Entry 8DMM (electron microscopy, 3.47 A resolution); this record covers chains A and B.

== Chain A (and B) ==
Name: ATP-binding transport protein MsbA
Source organism: Escherichia coli
Notes: EC 3.6.3.-; chain B of this document is another copy of the same molecule, construct and numbering; everything in this record applies to it too
UniProt: C3TGA2 (C3TGA2_ECOLX); residues 2-582 here = UniProt positions 2-582
Chain sequence (583 residues; numbered 0 to 582; the number before each row is that of its first residue; numbering starts at 0):
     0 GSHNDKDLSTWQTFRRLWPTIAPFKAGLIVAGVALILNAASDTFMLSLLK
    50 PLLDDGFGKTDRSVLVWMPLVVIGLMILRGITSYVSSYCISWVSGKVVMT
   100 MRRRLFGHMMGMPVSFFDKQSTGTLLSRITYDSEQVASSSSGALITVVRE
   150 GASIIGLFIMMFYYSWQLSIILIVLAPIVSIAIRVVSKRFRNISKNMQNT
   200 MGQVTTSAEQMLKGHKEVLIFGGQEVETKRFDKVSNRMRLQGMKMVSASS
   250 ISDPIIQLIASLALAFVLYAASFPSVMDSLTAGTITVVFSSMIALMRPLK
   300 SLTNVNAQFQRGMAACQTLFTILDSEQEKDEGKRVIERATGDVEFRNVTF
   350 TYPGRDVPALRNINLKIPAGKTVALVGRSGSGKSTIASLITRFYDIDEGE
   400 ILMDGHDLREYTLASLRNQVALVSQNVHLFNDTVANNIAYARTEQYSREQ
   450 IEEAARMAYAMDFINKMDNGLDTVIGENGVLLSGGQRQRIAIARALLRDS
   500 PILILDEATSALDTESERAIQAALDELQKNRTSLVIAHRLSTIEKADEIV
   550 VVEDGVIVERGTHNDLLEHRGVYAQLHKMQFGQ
Unresolved in the structure: 0-4, 581-582
Differences from the reference sequence: expression tag (0-1)
Small-molecule neighbours:
  - ADP orthovanadate (AOV), molecule 1: Asp117, Tyr351, Arg354, Ala358, Arg377, Ser378, Gly379, Ser380, Gly381, Lys382, Ser383, Thr384, Tyr393, Gln424, Asp505, Glu506, His537
  - ADP orthovanadate (AOV), molecule 2: Val479, Leu480, Leu481, Ser482, Gly483, Gly484, Gln485, Ala510
  - KDL ((2R,4R,5R,6R)-6-[(1R)-1,2-bis(oxidanyl)ethyl]-2-[(2R,4R,5R,6R)-6-[(1R)-1,2-bis(oxidanyl)ethyl]-2-carboxy-2-[[(2R,3S,4R,5R,6R)-5-[[(3R)-3-dodecanoyloxytetradecanoyl]amino]-6-[[(2R,3S,4R,5R,6R)-3-oxidanyl-5-[[(3R)-3-oxidanyltetradecanoyl]amino]-4-[(3R)-3-oxidanyltetradecanoyl]oxy-6-phosphonooxy-oxan-2-yl]methoxy]-3-phosphonooxy-4-[(3R)-3-tetradecanoyloxytetradecanoyl]oxy-oxan-2-yl]methoxy]-5-oxidanyl-oxan-4-yl]oxy-4,5-bis(oxidanyl)oxane-2-carboxylic acid), molecule 1: Ala25, Val29, Val32, Ile80, Tyr83, Val84, Tyr87, Trp91
  - KDL, molecule 2: Ile177, Ala181, Val184, Val185, Arg188, Asn235, Arg236, Arg238, Leu239, Gln240, Lys243, Ser246, Ala247, Ile250, Pro253, Ile254, Leu257
What the authors report for this chain:
  - binding site for KDL: Arg188, Arg236, Arg238, Gln240, Lys243
  - mutagenesis - H562A/H576A: unchanged binding to copper(II)
  - mutagenesis - R188A/K243A: decreased binding to KDL
  - mutagenesis - R78A/K299A: decreased catalytic activity on KDL
  - conformationally variable residues (helix shift): Arg188
  - mutagenesis - E506Q: abolished catalytic activity on ATP

== How chain A and chain B interact ==
Contacting residue pairs (199):
  Leu48(A) - Phe288(B)  hydrophobic
  Phe56(A) - Leu267(B)  hydrophobic
  Phe56(A) - Ile284(B)  hydrophobic
  Phe56(A) - Thr285(B)
  Phe56(A) - Phe288(B)  hydrophobic
  Arg61(A) - Ala270(B)  hydrogen bond (side chain-backbone)
  Leu64(A) - Ser271(B)
  Met67(A) - Leu267(B)  hydrophobic
  Pro68(A) - Ala264(B)  hydrophobic
  Met75(A) - Gln256(B)
  Met75(A) - Leu257(B)
  Met75(A) - Ser260(B)
  Ile76(A) - Leu257(B)  hydrophobic
  Tyr83(A) - Ser246(B)
  Tyr83(A) - Ser249(B)
  Tyr83(A) - Ile250(B)  hydrophobic
  Ser86(A) - Ser249(B)  hydrogen bond
  Tyr87(A) - Ser246(B)
  Ser90(A) - Met242(B)
  Ser90(A) - Val245(B)
  Trp91(A) - Arg238(B)
  Trp91(A) - Met242(B)  hydrophobic
  Gly94(A) - Arg238(B)
  Lys95(A) - Arg238(B)
  Met98(A) - Ser234(B)
  Met98(A) - Asn235(B)
  Met98(A) - Arg238(B)
  Arg101(A) - Phe230(B)
  Arg101(A) - Met237(B)
  Arg102(A) - Asp231(B)  salt bridge
  Phe105(A) - Met210(B)  hydrophobic
  Phe105(A) - Glu226(B)
  Phe105(A) - Phe230(B)  hydrophobic
  Met109(A) - Met210(B)  hydrophobic
  Met109(A) - His214(B)  hydrogen bond (backbone-side chain)
  Met109(A) - Gln223(B)
  Met111(A) - His214(B)
  Phe116(A) - Leu211(B)  hydrophobic
  Phe116(A) - His214(B)
  Asp117(A) - Val479(B)
  Asp117(A) - Leu480(B)
  Ser120(A) - Glu476(B)
  Thr121(A) - Glu208(B)
  Thr121(A) - Leu211(B)
  Thr121(A) - Glu476(B)  hydrogen bond (backbone-side chain)
  Leu124(A) - Leu211(B)  hydrophobic
  Leu125(A) - Leu125(B)  hydrophobic
  Leu125(A) - Thr204(B)
  Leu125(A) - Glu208(B)
  Ile128(A) - Ala207(B)  hydrophobic
  Ile128(A) - Phe230(B)  hydrophobic
  Thr129(A) - Met200(B)
  Thr129(A) - Thr204(B)
  Tyr130(A) - Glu133(B)
  Glu133(A) - Tyr130(B)
  Met200(A) - Thr129(B)
  Thr204(A) - Leu125(B)
  Thr204(A) - Thr129(B)
  Ser206(A) - Phe105(B)
  Ala207(A) - Ile128(B)  hydrophobic
  Glu208(A) - Thr121(B)
  Glu208(A) - Leu125(B)
  Glu208(A) - Glu208(B)
  Gln209(A) - Phe429(B)
  Gln209(A) - Asn430(B)
  Gln209(A) - Glu476(B)
  Met210(A) - Phe105(B)  hydrophobic
  Met210(A) - Met109(B)  hydrophobic
  Leu211(A) - Met108(B)  hydrophobic
  Leu211(A) - Phe116(B)  hydrophobic
  Leu211(A) - Thr121(B)
  Leu211(A) - Leu124(B)  hydrophobic
  Lys212(A) - Lys212(B)
  Lys212(A) - His427(B)  hydrogen bond (backbone-side chain)
  Gly213(A) - His427(B)
  His214(A) - Met109(B)  hydrogen bond (side chain-backbone)
  His214(A) - Met111(B)  hydrogen bond (side chain-backbone)
  His214(A) - Phe116(B)
  Lys215(A) - Phe392(B)
  Glu216(A) - His427(B)  salt bridge
  Glu216(A) - Phe429(B)
  Glu216(A) - Arg493(B)  salt bridge
  Val217(A) - Tyr439(B)
  Leu218(A) - Arg416(B)
  Ile219(A) - Thr390(B)
  Ile219(A) - Phe392(B)  hydrophobic
  Ile219(A) - Arg416(B)
  Ile219(A) - Val419(B)
  Ile219(A) - Leu421(B)  hydrophobic
  Phe220(A) - Ala420(B)  hydrophobic
  Phe220(A) - Leu421(B)
  Phe220(A) - Ala440(B)
  Phe220(A) - Arg441(B)
  Phe220(A) - Arg493(B)
  Phe220(A) - Arg497(B)
  Gly221(A) - Arg441(B)
  Gly222(A) - Ala440(B)
  Gly222(A) - Arg441(B)
  Gln223(A) - Met109(B)
  Val225(A) - Ala440(B)  hydrophobic
  Glu226(A) - Phe105(B)
  Glu226(A) - Phe429(B)
  Glu226(A) - Tyr439(B)  hydrogen bond
  Phe230(A) - Arg101(B)
  Phe230(A) - Phe105(B)  hydrophobic
  Phe230(A) - Ile128(B)  hydrophobic
  Asp231(A) - Arg102(B)  salt bridge
  Ser234(A) - Met98(B)
  Asn235(A) - Met98(B)
  Met237(A) - Arg101(B)
  Arg238(A) - Trp91(B)
  Arg238(A) - Gly94(B)
  Arg238(A) - Lys95(B)
  Arg238(A) - Met98(B)
  Met242(A) - Ser90(B)
  Met242(A) - Trp91(B)  hydrophobic
  Val245(A) - Ser90(B)
  Ser246(A) - Tyr83(B)  hydrogen bond
  Ser246(A) - Tyr87(B)
  Ser249(A) - Tyr83(B)
  Ser249(A) - Ser86(B)  hydrogen bond
  Ile250(A) - Tyr83(B)  hydrophobic
  Gln256(A) - Met75(B)
  Leu257(A) - Met75(B)
  Leu257(A) - Ile76(B)  hydrophobic
  Ser260(A) - Met75(B)
  Ala264(A) - Pro68(B)  hydrophobic
  Leu267(A) - Phe56(B)  hydrophobic
  Leu267(A) - Met67(B)  hydrophobic
  Ala270(A) - Arg61(B)  hydrogen bond (backbone-side chain)
  Ser271(A) - Arg61(B)
  Ser271(A) - Leu64(B)
  Ile284(A) - Phe56(B)  hydrophobic
  Thr285(A) - Phe56(B)
  Phe288(A) - Leu48(B)  hydrophobic
  Phe288(A) - Phe56(B)  hydrophobic
  Arg354(A) - Leu480(B)
  Asp355(A) - Asp467(B)
  Gly376(A) - Asp512(B)
  Arg377(A) - Tyr458(B)
  Arg377(A) - Asp512(B)  salt bridge
  Arg377(A) - Glu514(B)  salt bridge
  Arg377(A) - Ser515(B)  hydrogen bond
  Ser378(A) - Arg488(B)  hydrogen bond
  Ser378(A) - Asp512(B)  hydrogen bond (backbone-side chain)
  Thr390(A) - Ile219(B)
  Phe392(A) - Lys215(B)
  Phe392(A) - Ile219(B)  hydrophobic
  Arg416(A) - Leu218(B)
  Arg416(A) - Ile219(B)
  Val419(A) - Ile219(B)
  Ala420(A) - Ile219(B)  hydrophobic
  Ala420(A) - Phe220(B)  hydrophobic
  Leu421(A) - Ile219(B)  hydrophobic
  Leu421(A) - Phe220(B)
  Gln424(A) - Gly483(B)
  His427(A) - Lys212(B)  hydrogen bond (side chain-backbone)
  His427(A) - Gly213(B)
  His427(A) - Glu216(B)  salt bridge
  Phe429(A) - Gln209(B)
  Phe429(A) - Glu216(B)
  Phe429(A) - Glu226(B)
  Asn430(A) - Gln209(B)
  Tyr439(A) - Val217(B)
  Tyr439(A) - Glu226(B)  hydrogen bond
  Ala440(A) - Gly222(B)
  Ala440(A) - Val225(B)  hydrophobic
  Arg441(A) - Gly221(B)
  Arg441(A) - Gly222(B)
  Tyr458(A) - Arg377(B)
  Asp467(A) - Asp355(B)
  Glu476(A) - Ser120(B)
  Glu476(A) - Thr121(B)  hydrogen bond (side chain-backbone)
  Glu476(A) - Gln209(B)
  Val479(A) - Asp117(B)
  Leu480(A) - Asp117(B)
  Leu480(A) - Arg354(B)
  Gly483(A) - Gln424(B)
  Arg488(A) - Ser378(B)  hydrogen bond
  Arg493(A) - Glu216(B)  salt bridge
  Arg493(A) - Phe220(B)
  Arg497(A) - Phe220(B)
  Ser509(A) - Ser509(B)  hydrogen bond
  Leu511(A) - His537(B)
  Asp512(A) - Gly376(B)
  Asp512(A) - Arg377(B)  salt bridge
  Asp512(A) - Ser378(B)  hydrogen bond (side chain-backbone)
  Asp512(A) - His537(B)
  Thr513(A) - Gln579(B)  hydrogen bond
  Glu514(A) - Arg377(B)  salt bridge
  Ser515(A) - Arg377(B)  hydrogen bond
  Arg517(A) - Met578(B)
  His537(A) - Ala510(B)
  His537(A) - Leu511(B)
  His537(A) - Asp512(B)
  Arg538(A) - Arg538(B)
  Met578(A) - Arg517(B)
  Gln579(A) - Thr513(B)  hydrogen bond
  Phe580(A) - Phe580(B)
Also at the interface, not in a pair above, chain A (132 interface residues in all): Leu52, Gly55, Ile72, Met108, Val113, Thr227, Pro253, Ser289, Ile292, Glu327, Gly379, Asn417, Met466, Thr472, Gly475, Gln485, Ala494, Ala510, Leu575
Also at the interface, not in a pair above, chain B (134 interface residues in all): Leu52, Gly55, Ile72, Gly79, Gly110, Val113, Ser206, Thr227, Ser289, Ile292, Glu327, Gly379, Asn417, Met466, Thr472, Gly475, Gly484, Gln485, Ala494, Leu575

== In short ==
132 residues of chain A and 134 residues of chain B are in contact; the contacts include 23 hydrogen bonds and
10 salt bridges. Among the polar pairs are Arg102(A)-Asp231(B), Glu216(A)-His427(B) and Glu216(A)-Arg493(B).
The paper reports a binding site for KDL at Arg188(A), Arg236(A) and Arg238(A) among others; R188A/K243A of
chain A reduce binding to KDL; 4 substitutions were tested in all.
Both chains are ATP-binding transport protein MsbA (Escherichia coli). Entry 8DMM (Structure of the
vanadate-trapped MsbA bound to KDL) was determined by electron microscopy, deposited together with 8DMO and
8DHY.
